PDB entry 8XVB | electron microscopy, 3.40 A resolution | chains A and J of the 10 polymer chains in the assembly

== Chain A ==
Molecule: ATP-dependent target DNA activator B
From: Escherichia phage Mu
Notes: EC 3.6.1.-
UniProt: P03763 (TARGB_BPMU); residue numbers follow UniProt; this construct covers 1-312
Chain sequence (312 residues; numbered 1 to 312; the number before each row is that of its first residue):
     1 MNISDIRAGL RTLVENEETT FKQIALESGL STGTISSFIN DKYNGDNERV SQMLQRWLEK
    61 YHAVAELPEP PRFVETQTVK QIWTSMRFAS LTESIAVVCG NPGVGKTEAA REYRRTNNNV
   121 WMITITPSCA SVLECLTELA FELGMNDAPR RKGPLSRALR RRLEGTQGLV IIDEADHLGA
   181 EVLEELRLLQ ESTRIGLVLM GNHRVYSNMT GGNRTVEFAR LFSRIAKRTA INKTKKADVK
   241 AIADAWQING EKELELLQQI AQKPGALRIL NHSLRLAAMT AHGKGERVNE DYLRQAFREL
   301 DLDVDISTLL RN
Not modelled in the structure: 1-66
Ligand contacts:
  - ATP (adenosine-5'-triphosphate), molecule 1: Arg72, Phe73, Val74, Thr76, Val79, Asn101, Pro102, Gly103, Val104, Gly105, Lys106, Thr107, Glu108, Asp173, Glu174, Leu267, Arg268, Asn271
  - ATP, molecule 2: Arg187, Glu191, Arg220, Arg224
Swiss-Prot annotation at these positions:
  - DNA-binding region: Phe21 to Asn40 (H-T-H motif), Ser223 to Asn312
  - binding site (ATP): Gly100 to Thr107
  - site: Arg151 (Involved in DNA binding), Lys152 (Involved in DNA binding), Asn202 (Sensor-1), Arg224 (R-finger), Arg268 (Sensor-2)
  - mutagenesis: Arg150 to Lys152 (Complete loss of strand transfer stimulation activity), Lys152 (K152A: Complete loss of strand transfer stimulation activity and self-integration protection), Arg187 (R187A: 20 fold decrease in ATPase activity due to impaired ATP hydrolysis), Asn202 (N202A: 60 fold decrease in ATPase activity due to impaired ATP hydrolysis. No effect on ATP-binding and polymerization), Arg220 (R220A: 12 fold decrease in ATPase activity due to impaired ATP-binding), Arg224 (R224A: 60 fold decrease in ATPase activity due to impaired ATP-binding. No polymerization), Lys233 to Lys236 (Complete loss of MuA regulation of ATPase activity. Complete loss of strand transfer stimulation activity), Arg268 (R268A: Almost complete loss of ATPase activity due to impaired ATP-binding. No polymerization)
Reported in the primary citation:
  - binding site for ATP: Val74, Thr107, Arg224, Arg268, Asn271
  - mutagenesis - T107A, R224A, R268A: decreased catalytic activity on ATP
  - binding site for the 24-nt DNA strand: Arg150, Arg151
  - mutagenesis - R150A/R151A, R150A/R151A/K152A: decreased binding to the 24-nt DNA strand
  - self-association interface (contacts with another copy of this molecule): Asn101, Arg157, Glu174, Arg220, Lys227, Arg228, Asn232

== Chain J ==
Molecule: 24-nt DNA strand
Sequence (24 nucleotides; numbered 1 to 24; the number before each row is that of its first residue):
     1 TTTTTTTTTT TTTTTTTTTT TTTT

== How chain A and chain J interact ==
Residue-residue contacts (5; chain A residue first):
  Leu133(A) - DT15(J)  phosphate contact
  Arg151(A) - DT12(J)  hydrogen bond to the base
  Arg151(A) - DT14(J)  sugar contact
  Lys152(A) - DT14(J)  phosphate contact
  Lys152(A) - DT15(J)  salt bridge to the phosphate
Other interface residues (no listed pair), chain A (4 interface residues in all): Ser131
Other interface residues (no listed pair), chain J (4 interface residues in all): DT13

== In short ==
The chain A/chain J interface involves 4 residues from each chain, with 1 hydrogen bond and 1 salt bridge.
Polar pairs include Arg151(A)-DT12(J) and Lys152(A)-DT15(J). From the paper: a binding site for ATP at
Val74(A), Thr107(A) and Arg224(A) among others; T107A, R224A and R268A of chain A reduce catalytic activity on
ATP; 5 substitutions were tested in all.
Here chain A is ATP-dependent target DNA activator B (Escherichia phage Mu) and chain J is a 24-nt DNA strand.
Entry 8XVB (Cryo-EM structure of ATP-DNA-MuB filaments) was determined by electron microscopy (same
publication as 8XVC and 8XVD).
